PDB entry 7V9A | electron microscopy, 3.94 A resolution | chains I and J of the 10 polymer chains in the assembly

== Chain I ==
Protein: H/ACA ribonucleoprotein complex subunit 2
From: Homo sapiens
UniProtKB: Q9NX24 (NHP2_HUMAN); residues 1-153 here = UniProt positions 1-153
Chain sequence (153 residues; each row starts with the number of its first residue):
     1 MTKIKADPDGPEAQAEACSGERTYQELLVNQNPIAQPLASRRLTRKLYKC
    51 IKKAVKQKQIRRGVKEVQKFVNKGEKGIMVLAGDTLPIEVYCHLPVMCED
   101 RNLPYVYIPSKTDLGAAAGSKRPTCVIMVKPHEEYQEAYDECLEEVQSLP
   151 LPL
Disordered / not traced: 1-18, 153

== Chain J ==
Protein: H/ACA ribonucleoprotein complex subunit 3
From: Homo sapiens
UniProtKB: Q9NPE3 (NOP10_HUMAN); residues 1-64 here = UniProt positions 1-64
Chain sequence (64 residues; each row starts with the number of its first residue):
     1 MFLQYYLNEQGDRVYTLKKFDPMGQQTCSAHPARFSPDDKYSRHRITIKK
    51 RFKVLMTQQPRPVL

== Chain I / chain J interface ==
Contacting residue pairs (20; chain I residue first):
  E26(I) with G24(J)
  V29(I) with Q25(J)
  N30(I) with G24(J); Q25(J); Q26(J), hydrogen bond (side chain-backbone)
  P33(I) with F52(J)
  I34(I) with F52(J), hydrophobic
  Q36(I) with F52(J)
  K65(I) with R34(J)
  Q68(I) with Y41(J), hydrogen bond
  N72(I) with Y41(J)
  D84(I) with Q26(J), hydrogen bond
  L86(I) with C28(J), hydrophobic
  C92(I) with R45(J); I48(J)
  H93(I) with Y41(J)
  V96(I) with H44(J); I48(J), hydrophobic
  M97(I) with Y41(J), hydrophobic
  E99(I) with R51(J), salt bridge
Other interface residues (no listed pair), chain I (21 interface residues in all): A35, P87, V90, P95, P152
Other interface residues (no listed pair), chain J (12 interface residues in all): A33

== In short ==
The interface between chain I and chain J involves 21 residues on one side and 12 on the other, with 3
hydrogen bonds and 1 salt bridge. Polar contacts include E99(I)-R51(J), N30(I)-Q26(J) and Q68(I)-Y41(J).
Chain I is H/ACA ribonucleoprotein complex subunit 2 and chain J is H/ACA ribonucleoprotein complex subunit 3,
both from Homo sapiens; the structure, biogenesis module of human telomerase holoenzyme, was determined by
electron microscopy together with 7V99 from the same study.
